PDB entry 3P1O | X-ray diffraction, 1.90 A resolution | chains A and P

[Chain A]
Molecule: 14-3-3 protein sigma
Organism: Homo sapiens
UniProtKB: P31947 (1433S_HUMAN); numbering as in UniProt (aligned over 1-231)
Chain sequence (235 residues; each row starts with the number of its first residue; numbers below 1 keep their minus sign (Ala-3 is residue -3)):
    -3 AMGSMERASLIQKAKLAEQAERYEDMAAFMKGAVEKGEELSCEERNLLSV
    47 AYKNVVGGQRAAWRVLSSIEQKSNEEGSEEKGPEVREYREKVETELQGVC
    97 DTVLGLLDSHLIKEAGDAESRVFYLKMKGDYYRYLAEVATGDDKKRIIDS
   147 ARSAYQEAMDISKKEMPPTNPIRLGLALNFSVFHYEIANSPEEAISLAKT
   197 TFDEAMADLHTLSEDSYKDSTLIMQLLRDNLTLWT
Sequence notes: expression tag (-3 to 0)
Modified positions: Cys38 (s-hydroxycysteine; CSO)
Ion coordination: Mg2+ site 1 near Glu2 (its only coordinating residue here); Mg2+ site 2: Lys77, Glu80; Mg2+ site 3: Glu86, Glu89; Mg2+ site 4 near Glu188 (its only coordinating residue here); Ca2+: Thr228, Thr231
Residues lining bound ligands: fusicoccin (FSC): Glu14, Arg41, Asn42, Leu43, Ser45, Val46, Lys49, Phe119, Lys122, Met123, Pro167, Ile168, Gly171, Lys214, Asp215, Leu218, Ile219
UniProt features mapped onto this chain:
  - site (Interaction with phosphoserine on interacting protein): Arg56, Arg129
  - modified residue (Phosphoserine): Ser5, Ser74

[Chain P]
Molecule: 6-mer peptide from Potassium channel subfamily K member 9
UniProtKB: Q9NPC2 (KCNK9_HUMAN); numbering as in UniProt (aligned over 369-374)
Chain sequence (6 residues; row label = number of the first residue in the row):
   369 KRRKSV
Modified positions: Ser373 (phosphoserine; SEP)
From the paper describing this entry:
  - post-translational modification sites: Ser373 (citing earlier work)

[Chain A / chain P interface]
Contacting residue pairs (25; chain A residue first):
  Lys49(A) - Val374(P)
  Arg56(A) - Arg370(P)
  Arg56(A) - Arg371(P)
  Arg56(A) - Ser373(P)
  Arg60(A) - Arg370(P)
  Lys122(A) - Val374(P)  hydrogen bond (side chain-backbone)
  Arg129(A) - Arg371(P)
  Arg129(A) - Ser373(P)
  Tyr130(A) - Ser373(P)
  Glu133(A) - Arg371(P)  salt bridge
  Gly171(A) - Val374(P)
  Leu174(A) - Lys372(P)
  Leu174(A) - Ser373(P)
  Leu174(A) - Val374(P)  hydrophobic
  Asn175(A) - Ser373(P)
  Asn175(A) - Val374(P)  hydrogen bond (side chain-backbone)
  Val178(A) - Arg371(P)
  Val178(A) - Lys372(P)
  Glu182(A) - Arg371(P)  salt bridge
  Leu222(A) - Lys372(P)
  Asp225(A) - Lys372(P)  salt bridge
  Asn226(A) - Arg371(P)
  Asn226(A) - Lys372(P)  hydrogen bond (side chain-backbone)
  Leu229(A) - Lys369(P)
  Leu229(A) - Arg371(P)
Also at the interface, not in a pair above, chain A (19 interface residues in all): Asp126, Ile219, Trp230

[In short]
The interface between chain A and chain P involves 19 residues on one side and 6 on the other, with 3 hydrogen
bonds and 3 salt bridges. Among the polar pairs are Glu133(A)-Arg371(P), Glu182(A)-Arg371(P) and
Asp225(A)-Lys372(P). Bound to chain A: fusicoccin. The paper reports a modification site at Ser373(P).
Chain A is 14-3-3 protein sigma (Homo sapiens) and chain P is a 6-mer peptide from Potassium channel subfamily
K member 9; the structure, Crystal structure of human 14-3-3 sigma in complex with TASK-3 peptide and
stabilisator Fusicoccin A, was determined by X-ray diffraction (same publication as 3P1N, 3P1P, 3P1Q, 3P1R,
3P1S, 3SMK and 8 further entries).
